PDB entry 3LFS | X-ray diffraction, 2.40 A resolution | chain A

== Chain A ==
Protein: Cell division protein kinase 2
Organism: Homo sapiens
Notes: EC 2.7.11.22
UniProtKB: P24941 (CDK2_HUMAN); numbering as in UniProt (aligned over 1-298)
Amino-acid sequence (298 residues; numbered 1 to 298; the number before each row is that of its first residue):
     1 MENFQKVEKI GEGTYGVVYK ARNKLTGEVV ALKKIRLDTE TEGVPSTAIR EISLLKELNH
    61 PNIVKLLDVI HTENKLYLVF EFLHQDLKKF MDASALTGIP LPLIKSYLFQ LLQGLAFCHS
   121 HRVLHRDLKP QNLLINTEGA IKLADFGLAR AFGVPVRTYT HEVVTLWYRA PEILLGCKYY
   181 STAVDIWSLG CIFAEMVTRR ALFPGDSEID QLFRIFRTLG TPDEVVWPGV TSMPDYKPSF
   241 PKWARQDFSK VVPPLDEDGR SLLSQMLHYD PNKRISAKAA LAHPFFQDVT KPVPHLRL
Disordered / not traced: 37-44
Swiss-Prot annotation at these positions:
  - active site: Asp127 (Proton acceptor)
  - binding site (ATP): Ile10 to Val18, Lys33, Glu81 to Leu83, Asp86, Lys129 to Asn132, Asp145
  - binding site (Mg(2+)): Asn132, Asp145
  - site (CDK7 binding): Lys9, Lys88, Lys89, Leu166
  - modified residue: Met1 (N-acetylmethionine), Lys6 (N6-acetyllysine), Thr14 (Phosphothreonine), Tyr15 (Phosphotyrosine), Tyr19 (Phosphotyrosine), Thr160 (Phosphothreonine)
  - natural variant: Pro45 (P45L: In a glioblastoma multiforme sample)
  - mutagenesis: Lys9 (K9F: Reduced phosphorylation by CAK), Thr14 (T14A: 2-fold increase in activity), Tyr15 (Y15F: 2-fold increase in activity), Lys88 to Lys89 (Reduced phosphorylation by CAK), Thr160 (T160A: Abolishes activity), Leu166 (L166R: Reduced phosphorylation by CAK and reduced kinase activity)
Ligand contacts: A07 (N-(6-chloro-5-phenyl-1H-indazol-3-yl)butanamide): Ile10, Gly13, Val18, Ala31, Lys33, Val64, Phe80, Glu81, Phe82, Leu83, His84, Gln85, Asp86, Lys89, Gln131, Asn132, Leu134, Ala144, Asp145

== Summary ==
Bound to chain A: compound A07. Curated annotation (UniProt) lists active-site residue Asp127, 19 ATP-binding
residues, Mg2+-binding residues Asn132 and Asp145 and 7 mutagenesis sites.
Chain A is Cell division protein kinase 2 (Homo sapiens); the structure, Crystal structure of CDK2 with SAR37,
an aminoindazole type inhibitor, was determined by X-ray diffraction, deposited together with 3LAU, 3LFN and
3LFQ.
